PDB entry 2XME | X-ray diffraction, 1.89 A resolution | chains A and B

== Chain A (and B) ==
Molecule: Ctp-inositol-1-phosphate cytidylyltransferase
From: Archaeoglobus fulgidus
Notes: fragment: soluble domain, residues 55-286; chain B of this document is another copy of the same molecule, construct and numbering; everything in this record applies to it too
UniProt: O29976 (O29976_ARCFU); residues 1-232 here correspond to UniProt positions 55-286 (UniProt number = residue number + 54)
Chain sequence (232 residues; numbered 1 to 232; the number before each row is that of its first residue):
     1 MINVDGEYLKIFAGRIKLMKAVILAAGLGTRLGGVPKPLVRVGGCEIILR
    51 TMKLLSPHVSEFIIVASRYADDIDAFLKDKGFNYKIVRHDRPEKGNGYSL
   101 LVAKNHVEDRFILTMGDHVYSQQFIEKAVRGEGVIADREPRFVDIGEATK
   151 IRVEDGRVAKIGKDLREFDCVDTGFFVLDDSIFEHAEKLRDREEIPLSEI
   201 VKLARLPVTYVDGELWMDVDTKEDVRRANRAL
Disordered / not traced: 1-15, 28-33, 223-232 (chain B: 1-15, 28-34, 221-232)
Curated features (UniProtKB/Swiss-Prot):
  - binding site (CTP): Leu-24 to Ala-26, Lys-37, Asp-90, Glu-126
  - binding site (Mg(2+)): Glu-126
Reported in the primary citation:
  - specificity-determining residues: His-89 to Gly-95 (proposed by the authors, not directly observed)
  - conformationally variable residues (order/disorder transition): Gly-27 to Lys-37

== Interface between chain A and chain B ==
Pairs across the interface - 36 pairs, chain A then chain B:
  Val-40(A) / Val-219(B)  hydrophobic
  Val-40(A) / Asp-220(B)
  Arg-41(A) / Glu-147(B)  salt bridge
  Arg-41(A) / Asp-218(B)
  Arg-41(A) / Val-219(B)
  Arg-41(A) / Asp-220(B)  hydrogen bond (backbone-backbone)
  Val-42(A) / Phe-142(B)  hydrophobic
  Val-42(A) / Met-217(B)  hydrophobic
  Val-42(A) / Asp-218(B)
  Gly-43(A) / Val-143(B)
  Gly-43(A) / Asp-144(B)  hydrogen bond (backbone-backbone)
  Gly-43(A) / Asp-218(B)  hydrogen bond (backbone-backbone)
  Gly-44(A) / Glu-147(B)
  Gly-44(A) / Asp-218(B)
  Arg-50(A) / Phe-142(B)  hydrogen bond (side chain-backbone)
  Val-119(A) / Phe-142(B)  hydrophobic
  Phe-142(A) / Val-42(B)  hydrophobic
  Phe-142(A) / Arg-50(B)  hydrogen bond (backbone-side chain)
  Phe-142(A) / Val-119(B)  hydrophobic
  Phe-142(A) / Leu-215(B)  hydrophobic
  Val-143(A) / Gly-43(B)
  Asp-144(A) / Gly-43(B)  hydrogen bond (backbone-backbone)
  Glu-147(A) / Arg-41(B)  salt bridge
  Glu-147(A) / Gly-44(B)
  Leu-215(A) / Phe-142(B)  hydrophobic
  Leu-215(A) / Leu-215(B)  hydrophobic
  Met-217(A) / Val-42(B)  hydrophobic
  Asp-218(A) / Arg-41(B)
  Asp-218(A) / Val-42(B)
  Asp-218(A) / Gly-43(B)  hydrogen bond (backbone-backbone)
  Val-219(A) / Val-40(B)  hydrophobic
  Val-219(A) / Arg-41(B)
  Asp-220(A) / Val-40(B)
  Asp-220(A) / Arg-41(B)  salt bridge
  Thr-221(A) / Val-35(B)
  Thr-221(A) / Arg-41(B)

== Overview ==
Chain A and chain B each contribute 17 residues to their interface, with 7 hydrogen bonds and 3 salt bridges.
Polar contacts include Arg-41(A)/Glu-147(B), Asp-220(A)/Arg-41(B) and Arg-50(A)/Phe-142(B). From UniProt: 6
CTP-binding residues and Mg2+-binding residue Glu-126(A) on chain A. The paper reports the specificity
determinant His-89(A); conformational variability at Gly-27(A).
Both chains are Ctp-inositol-1-phosphate cytidylyltransferase (Archaeoglobus fulgidus). Entry 2XME (The X-ray
structure of CTP:inositol-1-phosphate cytidylyltransferase from Archaeoglobus fulgidus) was determined by
X-ray diffraction together with 2XMH from the same study.
